PDB entry 6BLR | X-ray diffraction, 1.96 A resolution | chains A and B

# Chain A
Protein: IAg7 alpha chain
Source organism: Mus musculus
UniProt: P04228 (HA2D_MOUSE); residues 1-183 here correspond to UniProt positions 26-208 (UniProt number = residue number + 25)
Sequence (183 residues; row label = number of the first residue in the row):
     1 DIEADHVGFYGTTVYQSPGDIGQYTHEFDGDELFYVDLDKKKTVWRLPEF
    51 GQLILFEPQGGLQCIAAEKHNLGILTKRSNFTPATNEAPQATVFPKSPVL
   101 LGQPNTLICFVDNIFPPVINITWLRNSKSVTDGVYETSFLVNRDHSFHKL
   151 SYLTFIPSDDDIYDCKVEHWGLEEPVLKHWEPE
Not modelled in the structure: 183
Cystine bridges: Cys109-Cys165
Differences from the reference sequence: engineered mutation Cys64 (Asn89 in P04228)
Curated features (UniProtKB/Swiss-Prot):
  - region: Glu181 to Glu183 (Connecting peptide)
  - glycosylation: Asn120 (N-linked (GlcNAc...) asparagine)

# Chain B
Protein: H2-Ab1 protein
Source organism: Mus musculus
UniProt: Q31135 (Q31135_MOUSE); residues 4-191 here correspond to UniProt positions 30-217 (UniProt number = residue number + 26)
Sequence (221 residues; each row starts with the number of its first residue; note: 5 numbers in that range are skipped by the numbering (no residue carries them; nothing is unmodelled there); numbers below 1 keep their minus sign (His-28 is residue -28)):
   -28 HLVERLYLVCGEEGAGGGSLVG
    -1 GSGGGSERHFVHQFKGECYFTNGTQRIRLVTRYIYNREEYLRFDSDVGEY
    49 RAVTELGRHSAEYYNKQYLERTRAELDTACRHNYEETEVPTSLRRLEQPN
    99 VAISLSRTEALNHHNTLVCSVTDFYPAKIKVRWFRNGQEETVGVSSTQLI
   149 RNGDWTFQVLVMLEMTPHQGEVYTCHVEHPSLKSPITVEWRAQGGLVPR
Not modelled in the structure: -28, -1 to 4, 105-112, 190-197
Cystine bridges: Cys16-Cys78, Cys117-Cys173
Differences from the reference sequence: linker (-15 to -7, -1 to 3); expression tag (192-197)

# How chain A and chain B interact
Pairs across the interface (170):
  Ile2(A) - Tyr17(B)  hydrophobic
  Ile2(A) - Arg26(B)
  Ile2(A) - Arg30(B)
  Glu3(A) - Arg24(B)
  Ala4(A) - Tyr17(B)  hydrophobic
  Ala4(A) - Phe18(B)
  Ala4(A) - Thr19(B)
  Asp5(A) - Phe18(B)  hydrogen bond (backbone-backbone)
  Asp5(A) - Thr19(B)
  Asp5(A) - Asn20(B)  hydrogen bond (side chain-backbone)
  His6(A) - Cys16(B)
  His6(A) - Tyr17(B)
  His6(A) - Phe18(B)  hydrogen bond (backbone-backbone)
  His6(A) - Tyr82(B)
  His6(A) - Leu91(B)
  Val7(A) - Cys16(B)
  Val7(A) - Tyr17(B)  hydrophobic
  Gly8(A) - Gly14(B)
  Gly8(A) - Glu15(B)
  Gly8(A) - Cys16(B)  hydrogen bond (backbone-backbone)
  Phe9(A) - Gly14(B)
  Phe9(A) - Glu15(B)
  Tyr10(A) - Tyr-22(B)
  Tyr10(A) - Leu-21(B)  hydrogen bond (backbone-backbone)
  Tyr10(A) - Gly14(B)  hydrogen bond (backbone-backbone)
  Tyr10(A) - Cys16(B)  hydrophobic
  Tyr10(A) - Asn81(B)
  Tyr10(A) - Glu86(B)  hydrogen bond
  Gly11(A) - Phe12(B)
  Gly11(A) - Lys13(B)
  Gly11(A) - Gly14(B)  hydrogen bond (backbone-backbone)
  Thr12(A) - Phe12(B)
  Thr13(A) - Cys-19(B)
  Thr13(A) - Gln11(B)
  Thr13(A) - Phe12(B)  hydrogen bond (backbone-backbone)
  Val14(A) - Val9(B)  hydrophobic
  Val14(A) - His10(B)
  Val14(A) - Gln11(B)
  Tyr15(A) - Val9(B)
  Tyr15(A) - His10(B)  hydrogen bond (backbone-backbone)
  Gln16(A) - Phe8(B)
  Gln16(A) - Val9(B)
  Ser17(A) - Val-8(B)
  Ser17(A) - His7(B)
  Ser17(A) - Phe8(B)  hydrogen bond (backbone-backbone)
  Pro18(A) - Arg6(B)
  Pro18(A) - His7(B)
  Tyr24(A) - Tyr-22(B)
  His26(A) - Leu-23(B)
  His26(A) - Tyr-22(B)
  Phe28(A) - Glu86(B)
  Phe28(A) - Ser90(B)
  Phe28(A) - Leu91(B)  hydrophobic
  Asp29(A) - Arg149(B)  hydrogen bond (backbone-side chain)
  Gly30(A) - Arg149(B)
  Asp31(A) - Tyr123(B)
  Asp31(A) - Arg149(B)  salt bridge
  Asp31(A) - Trp153(B)
  Glu32(A) - Trp153(B)  hydrogen bond (backbone-side chain)
  Leu33(A) - Arg-24(B)
  Leu33(A) - Glu86(B)
  Leu33(A) - Trp153(B)  hydrophobic
  Trp45(A) - Arg-24(B)
  Arg46(A) - Gly151(B)  hydrogen bond (side chain-backbone)
  Arg46(A) - Asp152(B)
  Leu47(A) - Arg93(B)
  Leu47(A) - Trp153(B)
  Glu49(A) - Arg93(B)  salt bridge
  Phe50(A) - Arg93(B)
  Phe50(A) - Trp153(B)
  Leu53(A) - Leu-27(B)
  Leu53(A) - Val-26(B)
  Ile54(A) - Val-26(B)  hydrophobic
  Ile54(A) - Arg-24(B)
  Leu55(A) - Leu-27(B)
  Leu55(A) - Val-26(B)  hydrogen bond (backbone-backbone)
  Leu55(A) - Glu-25(B)
  Leu55(A) - Arg-24(B)  hydrogen bond (backbone-backbone)
  Phe56(A) - Arg-24(B)
  Phe56(A) - Tyr-22(B)  hydrophobic
  Glu57(A) - Glu-25(B)
  Gly60(A) - Tyr-22(B)
  Gln63(A) - Tyr-22(B)  hydrogen bond
  Gln63(A) - Val-20(B)
  Gln63(A) - Cys-19(B)  hydrogen bond (side chain-backbone)
  Cys64(A) - Tyr-22(B)  hydrophobic
  Cys64(A) - Leu-21(B)
  Cys64(A) - Cys-19(B)  disulfide
  Ala67(A) - Cys-19(B)
  Ala67(A) - Glu-17(B)
  Glu68(A) - Cys-19(B)  hydrogen bond
  Glu68(A) - His10(B)  salt bridge
  Glu68(A) - Gln11(B)  hydrogen bond (side chain-backbone)
  Glu68(A) - Phe12(B)  hydrogen bond (side chain-backbone)
  His70(A) - Glu-17(B)  salt bridge
  His70(A) - Glu-16(B)  hydrogen bond (side chain-backbone)
  His70(A) - Ala-14(B)
  His70(A) - Gly-13(B)
  Asn71(A) - Cys-19(B)
  Asn71(A) - Gly-18(B)  hydrogen bond (side chain-backbone)
  Asn71(A) - Glu-17(B)
  Asn71(A) - Glu-16(B)  hydrogen bond (side chain-backbone)
  Asn71(A) - His10(B)
  Asn71(A) - Tyr31(B)
  Asn71(A) - Tyr62(B)
  Leu72(A) - Phe8(B)
  Leu72(A) - Val9(B)
  Leu72(A) - His10(B)
  Leu72(A) - Tyr33(B)  hydrophobic
  Ile74(A) - Glu-16(B)
  Ile74(A) - Ala-14(B)  hydrophobic
  Ile74(A) - Gly-12(B)
  Leu75(A) - Glu-16(B)
  Leu75(A) - His10(B)
  Leu75(A) - Tyr33(B)  hydrophobic
  Leu75(A) - Tyr38(B)
  Leu75(A) - Leu54(B)  hydrophobic
  Thr76(A) - Val-8(B)
  Thr76(A) - Phe8(B)
  Thr76(A) - Tyr33(B)
  Lys77(A) - Ser-10(B)
  Arg78(A) - Glu-16(B)  salt bridge
  Arg78(A) - Leu54(B)  hydrogen bond (side chain-backbone)
  Arg78(A) - Ser58(B)  hydrogen bond
  Ser79(A) - Tyr33(B)  hydrogen bond
  Phe81(A) - Ser-10(B)
  Phe81(A) - Leu-9(B)
  Phe81(A) - Arg6(B)  hydrogen bond (backbone-side chain)
  Phe81(A) - Phe8(B)
  Thr82(A) - Phe8(B)
  Thr82(A) - Tyr33(B)  hydrogen bond (backbone-side chain)
  Thr82(A) - Asn34(B)  hydrogen bond (backbone-side chain)
  Pro83(A) - Arg6(B)
  Pro83(A) - His7(B)
  Pro83(A) - Phe8(B)  hydrophobic
  Pro83(A) - Asn34(B)
  Ala84(A) - His7(B)  hydrogen bond (backbone-backbone)
  Ala84(A) - Asn34(B)
  Glu87(A) - Arg35(B)  salt bridge
  Phe94(A) - Ile148(B)  hydrophobic
  Phe94(A) - Asn150(B)
  Phe94(A) - Gln156(B)
  Pro95(A) - Gln156(B)  hydrogen bond (backbone-side chain)
  Lys96(A) - Thr120(B)
  Lys96(A) - Asp121(B)  salt bridge
  Lys96(A) - Asp152(B)  salt bridge
  Lys96(A) - Thr154(B)  hydrogen bond
  Lys96(A) - Gln156(B)  hydrogen bond (backbone-side chain)
  Pro98(A) - Ser118(B)
  Pro98(A) - Thr120(B)
  Ile108(A) - Asn150(B)
  Phe115(A) - Val9(B)  hydrophobic
  Phe115(A) - Gln11(B)
  Phe115(A) - Asn34(B)
  Phe115(A) - Arg35(B)
  Val141(A) - Lys13(B)
  Asn142(A) - Lys13(B)  hydrogen bond (backbone-side chain)
  Asp144(A) - Arg35(B)  salt bridge
  His145(A) - Gln11(B)  hydrogen bond (backbone-side chain)
  His145(A) - Lys13(B)  hydrogen bond
  His145(A) - Ile32(B)
  His145(A) - Arg35(B)
  His145(A) - Glu37(B)
  Ser146(A) - Arg35(B)
  Phe147(A) - Gln11(B)
  Leu150(A) - Asn150(B)
  Tyr152(A) - Asn150(B)  hydrogen bond (side chain-backbone)
  Tyr152(A) - Gly151(B)  hydrogen bond (side chain-backbone)
  Tyr152(A) - Asp152(B)
  Trp170(A) - His7(B)
Also at the interface, not in a pair above, chain A (75 interface residues in all): Phe34, Gln52, Ala66, Ser97, Pro116, Thr137
Also at the interface, not in a pair above, chain B (72 interface residues in all): Val28, Gly55, His57, Ala77, Glu84, Thr85, Thr89, Phe155
Disulfides between the chains: Cys64(A)-Cys-19(B)

# In short
75 residues of chain A and 72 residues of chain B are in contact; the contacts include 1 disulfide bond, 39
hydrogen bonds and 9 salt bridges. Polar pairs include Asp31(A)-Arg149(B), Glu49(A)-Arg93(B) and
Glu68(A)-His10(B).
Chain A is IAg7 alpha chain and chain B is H2-Ab1 protein, both from Mus musculus; the structure, Crystal
Structure of IAg7 in complex with insulin mimotope p8E9E6SS, was determined by X-ray diffraction together with
5UJT, 6BLQ and 6BLX from the same study.
